1UCB - chains L and H; structure by X-ray diffraction, 2.50 A resolution.

[Chain L]
Molecule: Chimeric human/mouse IGG fab fragment BR96
From: Homo sapiens
Notes: fragment: mouse vh and vl domains, human cl kappa and ch1 igg1 domains
UniProt: P01834 (KAC_HUMAN); residues 109-214 here correspond to UniProt positions 1-106 (UniProt number = residue number - 108)
Chain sequence (219 residues; each row starts with the number of its first residue; a row labelled like 27A-27E holds insertion residues (27A, then the next letters in order)):
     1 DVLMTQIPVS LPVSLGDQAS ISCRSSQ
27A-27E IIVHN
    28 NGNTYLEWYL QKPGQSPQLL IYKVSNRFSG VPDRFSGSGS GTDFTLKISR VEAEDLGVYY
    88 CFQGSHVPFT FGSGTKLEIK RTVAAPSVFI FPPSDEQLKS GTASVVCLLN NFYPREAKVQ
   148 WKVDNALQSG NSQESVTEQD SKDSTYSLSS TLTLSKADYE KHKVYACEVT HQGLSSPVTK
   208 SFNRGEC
Not modelled in the structure: 1-3
Cystine bridges: Cys-23/Cys-88, Cys-134/Cys-194

[Chain H]
Molecule: Chimeric human/mouse IGG fab fragment BR96
From: Homo sapiens
Notes: fragment: mouse vh and vl domains, human cl kappa and ch1 igg1 domains; antibody fragment or engineered binder
Chain sequence (219 residues; numbered 1 to 227 plus 6 insertion-coded residues; 14 numbers in that range are skipped by the numbering (no residue carries them; nothing is unmodelled there); the number before each row is that of its first residue; a row labelled like 82A-82C holds insertion residues (82A, then the next letters in order)):
     1 EVNLVESGGG LVQPGGSLKV SCVTSGFTFS DYYMYWVRQT PEKRLEWVAY IS
   52A Q
    53 GGDITDYPDT VKGRFTISRD NAKNSLYLQM
82A-82C SRL
    83 KSEDTAMYYC ARGLDDGA
100A-100B WF
   101 AYWGQGTLVT VSVASTKGPS VFPLAPSSKS
   133 TSGGTAALGC LVKDYFPQPV TV
   156 SW
   162 NSGALTSG
   171 VHTFPAVLQS
   182 SGLYSLSSVV TVPSSSLGT
   203 Q
   205 TYICNVNHKP SNTKVDKRV
   226 EP
Cystine bridges: Cys-22/Cys-92, Cys-142/Cys-208

[How chain L and chain H interact]
Contacting residue pairs (74):
  Tyr-32(L) / Gly-99(H)
  Tyr-32(L) / Trp-100A(H)
  Glu-34(L) / Gly-99(H)
  Glu-34(L) / Ala-100(H)
  Glu-34(L) / Trp-100A(H)  hydrogen bond (side chain-backbone)
  Tyr-36(L) / Phe-100B(H)  hydrogen bond (side chain-backbone)
  Tyr-36(L) / Trp-103(H)
  Gln-38(L) / Gln-39(H)  hydrogen bond
  Gln-38(L) / Tyr-91(H)
  Ser-43(L) / Tyr-91(H)
  Ser-43(L) / Gly-104(H)  hydrogen bond (side chain-backbone)
  Pro-44(L) / Tyr-91(H)
  Pro-44(L) / Trp-103(H)
  Leu-46(L) / Ala-100(H)  hydrophobic
  Leu-46(L) / Phe-100B(H)
  Leu-46(L) / Ala-101(H)  hydrophobic
  Tyr-49(L) / Leu-96(H)
  Tyr-49(L) / Asp-98(H)
  Tyr-49(L) / Gly-99(H)
  Tyr-49(L) / Ala-100(H)  hydrophobic
  Lys-50(L) / Asp-98(H)  salt bridge
  Lys-50(L) / Gly-99(H)
  Phe-55(L) / Leu-96(H)  hydrophobic
  Phe-55(L) / Ala-101(H)
  Phe-55(L) / Tyr-102(H)
  Tyr-87(L) / Gln-39(H)  hydrogen bond
  Tyr-87(L) / Lys-43(H)  hydrogen bond (side chain-backbone)
  Phe-89(L) / Trp-100A(H)  hydrophobic
  Phe-89(L) / Phe-100B(H)  hydrophobic
  Gly-91(L) / Trp-100A(H)  hydrogen bond (backbone-side chain)
  Phe-96(L) / Trp-100A(H)  hydrophobic
  Phe-98(L) / Leu-45(H)
  Phe-98(L) / Phe-100B(H)  hydrophobic
  Ser-100(L) / Arg-44(H)
  Phe-116(L) / Lys-129(H)
  Phe-116(L) / Ser-130(H)
  Phe-116(L) / Thr-133(H)
  Phe-116(L) / Ser-134(H)
  Phe-116(L) / Ala-139(H)  hydrophobic
  Ile-117(L) / Lys-129(H)  hydrogen bond (backbone-backbone)
  Phe-118(L) / Leu-124(H)
  Phe-118(L) / Ala-125(H)
  Phe-118(L) / Ser-130(H)
  Phe-118(L) / Ala-139(H)
  Phe-118(L) / Leu-140(H)  hydrophobic
  Ser-121(L) / Phe-122(H)
  Ser-121(L) / Pro-123(H)
  Glu-123(L) / Pro-123(H)
  Glu-123(L) / Lys-221(H)  salt bridge
  Gln-124(L) / Phe-122(H)
  Gln-124(L) / Lys-145(H)
  Ser-131(L) / Leu-143(H)
  Ser-131(L) / Lys-145(H)  hydrogen bond
  Val-133(L) / Leu-124(H)  hydrophobic
  Leu-135(L) / Val-190(H)  hydrophobic
  Asn-137(L) / His-172(H)  hydrogen bond
  Asn-137(L) / Thr-192(H)
  Asn-138(L) / His-172(H)  hydrogen bond
  Gln-160(L) / Val-177(H)
  Gln-160(L) / Leu-178(H)  hydrogen bond (side chain-backbone)
  Gln-160(L) / Gln-179(H)
  Glu-161(L) / Val-177(H)
  Ser-162(L) / Phe-174(H)
  Ser-162(L) / Pro-175(H)  hydrogen bond (side chain-backbone)
  Ser-162(L) / Val-177(H)
  Val-163(L) / Pro-175(H)
  Thr-164(L) / Phe-174(H)
  Ser-174(L) / His-172(H)
  Ser-174(L) / Phe-174(H)
  Leu-175(L) / Phe-174(H)
  Ser-176(L) / Phe-174(H)
  Thr-180(L) / Lys-145(H)
  Lys-207(L) / Lys-129(H)  hydrogen bond (side chain-backbone)
  Ser-208(L) / Lys-129(H)  hydrogen bond (backbone-side chain)
Also at the interface, not in a pair above, chain L (44 interface residues in all): Asn-53, Val-115, Ser-127, Thr-129, Asp-167, Phe-209
Also at the interface, not in a pair above, chain H (43 interface residues in all): Val-37, Glu-46, Trp-47, Val-121, Ser-127, Thr-137, Thr-173

[In short]
The interface between chain L and chain H involves 44 residues on one side and 43 on the other; the contacts
include 15 hydrogen bonds and 2 salt bridges. Among the polar pairs are Lys-50(L)/Asp-98(H),
Glu-123(L)/Lys-221(H) and Glu-34(L)/Trp-100A(H).
Here chain L is Chimeric human/mouse IGG fab fragment BR96 and chain H is Chimeric human/mouse IGG fab
fragment BR96, both from Homo sapiens. Entry 1UCB (Structure of uncomplexed fab compared to complex (1CLY,
1CLZ)) was determined by X-ray diffraction.
